PDB entry 4YA3 | X-ray diffraction, 2.70 A resolution | chains H and Z of the 30 polymer chains in the assembly

[Chain H]
Name: Proteasome subunit beta type-2
Source organism: Saccharomyces cerevisiae S288c
Notes: EC 3.4.25.1; engineered mutation(s): His116Asn
UniProt: P25043 (PSB2_YEAST); residues 1-232 here correspond to UniProt positions 30-261 (UniProt number = residue number + 29)
Amino-acid sequence (232 residues; numbered 1 to 232; the number before each row is that of its first residue):
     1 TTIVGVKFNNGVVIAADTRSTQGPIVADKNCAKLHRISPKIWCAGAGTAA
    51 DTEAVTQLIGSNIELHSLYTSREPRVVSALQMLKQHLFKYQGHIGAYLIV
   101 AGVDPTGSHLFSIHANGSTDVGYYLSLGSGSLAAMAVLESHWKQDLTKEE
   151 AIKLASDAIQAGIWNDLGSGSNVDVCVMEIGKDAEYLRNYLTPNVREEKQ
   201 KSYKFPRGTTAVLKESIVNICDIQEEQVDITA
Not modelled in the structure: 227-232
Differences from the reference sequence: conflict N116 (His145 in P25043)
UniProt features mapped onto this chain:
  - active site: T1 (Nucleophile)

[Chain Z]
Name: Proteasome subunit beta type-6
Source organism: Saccharomyces cerevisiae S288c
Notes: EC 3.4.25.1
UniProt: P23724 (PSB6_YEAST); residues 1-222 here correspond to UniProt positions 20-241 (UniProt number = residue number + 19)
Amino-acid sequence (222 residues; each row starts with the number of its first residue):
     1 QFNPYGDNGGTILGIAGEDFAVLAGDTRNITDYSINSRYEPKVFDCGDNI
    51 VMSANGFAADGDALVKRFKNSVKWYHFDHNDKKLSINSAARNIQHLLYGK
   101 RFFPYYVHTIIAGLDEDGKGAVYSFDPVGSYEREQCRAGGAAASLIMPFL
   151 DNQVNFKNQYEPGTNGKVKKPLKYLSVEEVIKLVRDSFTSATERHIQVGD
   201 GLEILIVTKDGVRKEFYELKRD
Ion coordination: Mg2+: T192, H195, V198

[Interface between chain H and chain Z]
Contacting residue pairs (58):
  R19(H) - I196(Z)
  R19(H) - D222(Z)  salt bridge
  P24(H) - R194(Z)
  P24(H) - H195(Z)
  P24(H) - I196(Z)  hydrogen bond (backbone-backbone)
  I25(H) - R194(Z)
  I25(H) - H195(Z)
  V26(H) - E193(Z)
  V26(H) - R194(Z)  hydrogen bond (backbone-backbone)
  V26(H) - I196(Z)  hydrophobic
  A27(H) - R194(Z)  hydrogen bond (backbone-side chain)
  K29(H) - E193(Z)  salt bridge
  K29(H) - R194(Z)
  I163(H) - D222(Z)
  W164(H) - I35(Z)
  W164(H) - R38(Z)  hydrogen bond (backbone-side chain)
  W164(H) - R221(Z)
  W164(H) - D222(Z)
  N165(H) - R38(Z)
  D166(H) - Y33(Z)
  L167(H) - R28(Z)
  L167(H) - I30(Z)  hydrophobic
  L167(H) - D32(Z)
  L167(H) - Y33(Z)  hydrogen bond (backbone-backbone)
  L167(H) - I35(Z)  hydrophobic
  L167(H) - I196(Z)
  G168(H) - Y33(Z)
  S169(H) - D222(Z)
  G170(H) - D222(Z)
  S171(H) - D222(Z)  hydrogen bond (backbone-side chain)
  N194(H) - K220(Z)  hydrogen bond (backbone-side chain)
  N194(H) - D222(Z)
  R196(H) - T189(Z)
  R196(H) - S190(Z)
  R196(H) - E193(Z)
  E197(H) - R185(Z)  salt bridge
  K199(H) - D186(Z)
  Q200(H) - K182(Z)
  Q200(H) - R185(Z)  hydrogen bond
  Q200(H) - D186(Z)  hydrogen bond (backbone-side chain)
  K201(H) - E179(Z)
  K201(H) - D186(Z)
  Y203(H) - F149(Z)
  Y203(H) - Q153(Z)
  Y203(H) - L183(Z)
  Y203(H) - D186(Z)  hydrogen bond
  F205(H) - N152(Z)
  F205(H) - Q153(Z)
  F205(H) - Q159(Z)
  P206(H) - P162(Z)  hydrophobic
  R207(H) - P162(Z)
  G208(H) - P162(Z)
  T209(H) - N158(Z)
  T209(H) - Q159(Z)
  T209(H) - Y160(Z)  hydrogen bond (backbone-backbone)
  T210(H) - N165(Z)
  A211(H) - G166(Z)
  V212(H) - N165(Z)
Also at the interface, not in a pair above, chain H (34 interface residues in all): T21, G23, D28, V195
Also at the interface, not in a pair above, chain Z (33 interface residues in all): S34, L145, E161, E218

[Overview]
34 residues of chain H face 33 of chain Z across their interface, with 11 hydrogen bonds and 3 salt bridges.
Polar contacts include R19(H)-D222(Z), K29(H)-E193(Z) and E197(H)-R185(Z). T192(Z), H195(Z) and V198(Z) form
the Mg2+ site. UniProt lists active-site residue T1(H) on chain H.
Here chain H is Proteasome subunit beta type-2 and chain Z is Proteasome subunit beta type-6, both from
Saccharomyces cerevisiae S288c. Entry 4YA3 (Yeast 20S proteasome beta2-H116N mutant in complex with Ac-PAE-ep)
was determined by X-ray diffraction, deposited together with 4Y69, 4Y6A, 4Y6V, 4Y6Z, 4Y70, 4Y74 and 34 further
entries.
